3HKA - chains A and B of the 3 polymer chains in the assembly; structure by X-ray diffraction, 1.90 A resolution.

# Chain A (and B)
Molecule: Uronate isomerase
Source organism: Bacillus halodurans C-125
Notes: chain B of this document is another copy of the same molecule, construct and numbering; everything in this record applies to it too
Reference sequence: Q9KFI6 (Q9KFI6_BACHD); numbering as in UniProt (aligned over 1-427)
Chain sequence (427 residues; numbered 1 to 427; the number before each row is that of its first residue):
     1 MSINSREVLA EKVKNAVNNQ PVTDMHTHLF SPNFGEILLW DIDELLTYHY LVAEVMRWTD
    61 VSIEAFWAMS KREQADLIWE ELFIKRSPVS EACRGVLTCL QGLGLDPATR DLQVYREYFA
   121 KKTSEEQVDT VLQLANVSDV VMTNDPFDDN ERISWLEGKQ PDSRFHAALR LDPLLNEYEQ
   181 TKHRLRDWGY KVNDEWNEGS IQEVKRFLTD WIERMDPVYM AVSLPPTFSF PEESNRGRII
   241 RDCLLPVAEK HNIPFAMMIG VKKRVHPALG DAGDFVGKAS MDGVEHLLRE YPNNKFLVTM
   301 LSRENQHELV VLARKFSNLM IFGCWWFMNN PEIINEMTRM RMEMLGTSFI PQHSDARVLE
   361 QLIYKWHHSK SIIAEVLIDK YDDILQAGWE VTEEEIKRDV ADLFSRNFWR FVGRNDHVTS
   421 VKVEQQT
Unresolved in the structure: 1-2, 414-427
Metal / ion sites: Zn2+: H26, H28, D355 (together with D-fructuronic acid)
Small-molecule neighbours:
  - carbonate ion (CO3): H49, Y50, A53, D271, A272, W326, F327
  - D-fructuronic acid (FIX): H26, H28, Y48, H49, Y50, R170, S223, M258, K263, W325, W326, D355, R357
From the paper describing this entry:
  - catalytic residues: H49, Y50, R357 (proposed by the authors, not directly observed)

# Interface between chain A and chain B
Residue-residue contacts - 87 pairs, chain A then chain B:
  Y50(A) with R314(B), hydrogen bond (backbone-side chain)
  A53(A) with R314(B)
  E54(A) with R314(B), salt bridge; M344(B)
  M56(A) with S317(B)
  R57(A) with A313(B), hydrogen bond (side chain-backbone); F316(B), hydrogen bond (side chain-backbone); S317(B); L319(B), hydrogen bond (side chain-backbone); L345(B); S348(B), hydrogen bond
  W58(A) with T347(B); S348(B); N407(B); R410(B), hydrogen bond (backbone-side chain)
  W79(A) with W389(B), hydrophobic
  F83(A) with W389(B)
  I84(A) with R398(B), hydrogen bond (backbone-side chain)
  K85(A) with R398(B), hydrogen bond (backbone-side chain)
  R86(A) with T347(B); R398(B); D399(B)
  S87(A) with Y381(B); R398(B), hydrogen bond; D399(B), hydrogen bond
  P88(A) with I384(B); W389(B)
  V89(A) with M342(B), hydrophobic; K380(B); Y381(B), hydrophobic
  S90(A) with M342(B); E343(B); G346(B)
  E91(A) with E343(B), hydrogen bond (backbone-backbone)
  R94(A) with D383(B), salt bridge; I384(B)
  L97(A) with I384(B), hydrophobic; A387(B), hydrophobic; W389(B), hydrophobic
  Q101(A) with Q386(B), hydrogen bond (side chain-backbone); A387(B), hydrogen bond (side chain-backbone); G388(B)
  D106(A) with G388(B)
  P107(A) with A387(B); G388(B); W389(B)
  A108(A) with G388(B), hydrogen bond (backbone-backbone); E390(B)
  R110(A) with W389(B); E390(B), hydrogen bond (side chain-backbone); E395(B), salt bridge
  K262(A) with D282(B), salt bridge; E285(B), salt bridge
  V265(A) with E285(B); R289(B), hydrogen bond (backbone-side chain); K315(B); F316(B)
  H266(A) with K315(B), hydrogen bond (side chain-backbone); F316(B)
  L269(A) with K315(B)
  A272(A) with K315(B), hydrogen bond (backbone-side chain)
  G273(A) with K315(B)
  D274(A) with K315(B), hydrogen bond (backbone-side chain)
  F275(A) with E285(B); E308(B); V311(B), hydrophobic; L312(B)
  V276(A) with V311(B), hydrophobic
  K278(A) with K278(B)
  R303(A) with R303(B); H307(B); E336(B), salt bridge; M340(B)
  E304(A) with E304(B)
  F327(A) with H307(B), hydrogen bond (backbone-side chain); V311(B), hydrophobic; R314(B); K315(B)
  M328(A) with H307(B)
  N330(A) with E343(B); M344(B)
  P331(A) with E343(B)
  E332(A) with E336(B); R339(B); M340(B); E343(B), hydrogen bond (backbone-side chain)
  I333(A) with M340(B), hydrophobic
Interface residues without a listed pair, chain A (42 interface residues in all): T98
Interface residues without a listed pair, chain B (42 interface residues in all): M281, M320

# Overview
Chain A and chain B each contribute 42 residues to their interface; the contacts include 21 hydrogen bonds and
6 salt bridges. Polar pairs include E54(A)-R314(B), R94(A)-D383(B) and R110(A)-E395(B). Chain A binds
D-fructuronic acid and carbonate ion. H26(A), H28(A) and D355(A) form the Zn2+ site. From the paper: catalytic
residues H49(A), Y50(A) and R357(A).
Both chains are Uronate isomerase (Bacillus halodurans C-125). Entry 3HKA (Crystal structure of uronate
isomerase from Bacillus halodurans complexed with zinc and D-Fructuronate) was determined by X-ray diffraction
together with 3HK5, 3HK7, 3HK8 and 3HK9 from the same study.
